PDB entry 1PYF | X-ray diffraction, 1.80 A resolution | chain A

[Chain A]
Molecule: IolS protein
Organism: Bacillus subtilis
Reference sequence: P46336 (IOLS_BACSU); residue numbers follow UniProt; this construct covers 1-310
Amino-acid sequence (312 residues; row label = number of the first residue in the row):
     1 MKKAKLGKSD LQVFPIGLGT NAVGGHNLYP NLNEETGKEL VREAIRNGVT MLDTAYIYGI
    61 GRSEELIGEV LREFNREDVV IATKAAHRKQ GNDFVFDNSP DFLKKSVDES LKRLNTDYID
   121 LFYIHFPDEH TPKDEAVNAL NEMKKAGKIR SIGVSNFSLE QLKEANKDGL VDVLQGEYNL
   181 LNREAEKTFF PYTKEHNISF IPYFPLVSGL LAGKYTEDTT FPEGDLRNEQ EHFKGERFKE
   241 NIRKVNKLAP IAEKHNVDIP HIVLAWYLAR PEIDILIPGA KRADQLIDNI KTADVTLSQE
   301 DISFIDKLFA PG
Unresolved in the structure: 1
Construct notes: modified residue (1, 51, 143); cloning artifact (311-312)
Modified residues: Mse1 (selenomethionine); Mse51 (selenomethionine; parent Met); Mse143 (selenomethionine; parent Met)
Bound ions: Na+: L268, R270, I273

[Summary]
L268, R270 and I273 form the Na+ site.
Chain A is IolS protein (Bacillus subtilis); the structure, Structure of NADPH-dependent family 11 aldo-keto
reductase AKR11A(apo), was determined by X-ray diffraction, deposited together with 1PZ0 and 1PZ1.
